PDB entry 3H1H | X-ray diffraction, 3.16 A resolution | chains D and J of the 20 polymer chains in the assembly

Chain D:
Name: Cytochrome C1, heme protein, mitochondrial
Organism: Gallus gallus
Notes: EC 1.10.2.2
Chain sequence (241 residues; numbered 1 to 241; the number before each row is that of its first residue):
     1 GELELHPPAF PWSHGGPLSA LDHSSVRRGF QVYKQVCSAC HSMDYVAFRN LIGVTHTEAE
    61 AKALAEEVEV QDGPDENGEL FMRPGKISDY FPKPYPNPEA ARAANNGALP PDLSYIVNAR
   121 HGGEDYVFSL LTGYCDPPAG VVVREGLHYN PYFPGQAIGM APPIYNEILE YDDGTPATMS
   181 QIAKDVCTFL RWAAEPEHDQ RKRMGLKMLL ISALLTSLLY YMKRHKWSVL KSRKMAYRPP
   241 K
Ion coordination: heme c Fe: His41, Met160
Ligand contacts: heme c (HEC): Val32, Val36, Cys37, Ala39, Cys40, His41, Asn105, Ala108, Leu109, Pro110, Pro111, Leu113, Ile116, Arg120, Tyr126, Val127, Leu130, Leu131, Phe153, Ile158, Gly159, Met160, Pro163, Ile164, Val186

Chain J:
Name: Ubiquinol-cytochrome C reductase complex 7.2 kDa protein
Organism: Gallus gallus
Notes: EC 1.10.2.2
Chain sequence (61 residues; row label = number of the first residue in the row):
     4 ALLRQAYSAL FRRTSTFALT VVLGAVLFER AFDQGADAIF EHLNEGKLWK HIKHKYEASE
    64 E

Interface between chain D and chain J:
Pairs across the interface (37; chain D residue first):
  Ser13(D) with Lys50(J), hydrogen bond (backbone-side chain)
  Leu18(D) with Phe43(J); Asn47(J), hydrogen bond (backbone-side chain)
  Ser19(D) with Asn47(J); Lys50(J)
  Ala20(D) with Asn47(J), hydrogen bond (backbone-side chain); Lys50(J), hydrogen bond (backbone-side chain); Leu51(J), hydrophobic
  Leu21(D) with Lys50(J)
  Asp22(D) with Gly49(J); Lys50(J)
  His23(D) with Lys50(J), hydrogen bond (backbone-backbone); Trp52(J)
  Ser24(D) with Ile55(J)
  Arg27(D) with Tyr59(J), hydrogen bond
  Gly53(D) with Trp52(J)
  Val54(D) with Trp52(J)
  Thr55(D) with Trp52(J)
  His56(D) with Trp52(J)
  Thr57(D) with Trp52(J); Tyr59(J); Glu60(J)
  Glu60(D) with Tyr59(J); Glu63(J)
  Asp199(D) with Phe43(J); Leu51(J)
  Arg203(D) with Asp40(J), salt bridge; Phe43(J); Glu44(J), salt bridge
  Leu206(D) with Ala39(J)
  Lys207(D) with Phe35(J); Asp36(J), salt bridge; Ala39(J); Asp40(J), salt bridge
  Leu210(D) with Phe35(J), hydrophobic
  Ile211(D) with Phe31(J), hydrophobic; Phe35(J), hydrophobic
Also at the interface, not in a pair above, chain D (23 interface residues in all): Lys202, Leu214
Also at the interface, not in a pair above, chain J (18 interface residues in all): Ile42, Leu46

Overview:
Chain D and chain J form an interface of 23 and 18 residues respectively; the contacts include 6 hydrogen
bonds and 4 salt bridges. Among the polar pairs are Arg203(D)-Asp40(J), Arg203(D)-Glu44(J) and
Lys207(D)-Asp36(J). Ligands of chain D: heme c.
Chain D is Cytochrome C1, heme protein, mitochondrial and chain J is Ubiquinol-cytochrome C reductase complex
7.2 kDa protein, both from Gallus gallus; the structure, Cytochrome bc1 complex from chicken, was determined
by X-ray diffraction together with 3H1I and 3H1J from the same study.
